6XCO - chains A and E of the 4 polymer chains in the assembly; structure by X-ray diffraction, 2.90 A resolution.

# Chain A
Molecule: MHC class II HLA-DQ-alpha chain
Source organism: Homo sapiens
Reference sequence: Q30069 (Q30069_HUMAN); the construct lacks a stretch of the UniProt sequence, so the offset changes along the chain: -1 to 9 = UniProt 1-11; 10-181 = UniProt 13-184
Chain sequence (193 residues; row label = number of the first residue in the row; numbers below 1 keep their minus sign (Glu-1 is residue -1)):
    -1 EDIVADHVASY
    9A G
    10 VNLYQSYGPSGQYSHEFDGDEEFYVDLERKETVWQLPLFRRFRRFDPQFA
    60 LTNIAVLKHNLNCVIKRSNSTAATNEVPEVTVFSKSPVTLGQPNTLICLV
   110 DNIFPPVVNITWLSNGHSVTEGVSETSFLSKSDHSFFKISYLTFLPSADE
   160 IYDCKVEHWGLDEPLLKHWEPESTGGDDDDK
Unresolved in the structure: -1, 181-190
Sequence notes: engineered mutation Cys72 (Ile75 in Q30069); expression tag (182-190)
Disulfide bonds: Cys107-Cys163
Glycans and other covalent adducts: N-acetylglucosamine (NAG) linked to Asn78, Asn118

# Chain E
Molecule: T-CELL-RECEPTOR, A1.9-beta chain
Source organism: Homo sapiens
Chain sequence (240 residues; each row starts with the number of its first residue; note: 13 numbers in that range are skipped by the numbering (no residue carries them; nothing is unmodelled there)):
     2 MGVTQTPRYLIKTRGQQVTLSCSPISGH
    37 RSVSWYQQTPGQGLQFLFEYFS
    63 ETQRNKGNFP
    74 GRFSGRQF
    83 SNSRSEMNVSTLELGDSALYLCASSLERDGYTFGSGTRLTVVEDLNKVFP
   133 PEVAVFEPSEAEISHTQKATLVCLATGFFPDHVELSWWVNGKEVHSGVCT
   183 DPQPLKEQPALNDSRYALSSRLRVSATFWQNPRNHFRCQVQFYGLSENDE
   233 WTQDRAKPVTQIVSAEAWGRAD
Unresolved in the structure: 2, 254
Disulfide bonds: Cys23-Cys104, Cys155-Cys220

# How chain A and chain E interact
Residue-residue contacts - 14 pairs, chain A then chain E:
  Gln57(A) - Arg66(E)  hydrogen bond (side chain-backbone)
  Gln57(A) - Asn67(E)
  Phe58(A) - Arg110(E)
  Thr61(A) - Arg66(E)
  Thr61(A) - Asn67(E)  hydrogen bond
  Thr61(A) - Arg110(E)
  Asn62(A) - Arg110(E)  hydrogen bond
  Ala64(A) - Phe57(E)
  Ala64(A) - Arg66(E)
  Val65(A) - Phe57(E)  hydrophobic
  Val65(A) - Arg66(E)
  Val65(A) - Glu109(E)
  Val65(A) - Arg110(E)
  His68(A) - Arg37(E)
Interface residues without a listed pair, chain A (8 interface residues in all): Leu60
From the paper, about this interface:
  - pairs named by the authors: His68(A)-Arg37(E), Phe57(E)-Ala64(A), Arg66(E)-Gln57(A) (hydrogen bond), Arg66(E)-Thr61(A), Arg66(E)-Ala64(A), Arg66(E)-Val65(A), Asn67(E)-Gln57(A)

# In short
8 residues of chain A face 6 of chain E across their interface, with 3 hydrogen bonds. Among the polar pairs
are Gln57(A)-Arg66(E), Thr61(A)-Asn67(E) and Asn62(A)-Arg110(E). The authors report contacts between His68(A)
and Arg37(E), Phe57(E) and Ala64(A) and Arg66(E) and Thr61(A) among others; a hydrogen bond between Arg66(E)
and Gln57(A).
Chain A is MHC class II HLA-DQ-alpha chain and chain E is T-CELL-RECEPTOR, A1.9-beta chain, both from Homo
sapiens; the structure, Immune receptor complex, was determined by X-ray diffraction (same publication as 6XC9
and 6XCP).
